4U9J - chain A; structure by X-ray diffraction, 2.10 A resolution.

== Chain A ==
Name: NO-binding heme-dependent sensor protein
Source organism: Shewanella oneidensis
UniProtKB: Q8EF49 (Q8EF49_SHEON); residue numbers follow UniProt; this construct covers 1-181
Amino-acid sequence (187 residues; each row starts with the number of its first residue):
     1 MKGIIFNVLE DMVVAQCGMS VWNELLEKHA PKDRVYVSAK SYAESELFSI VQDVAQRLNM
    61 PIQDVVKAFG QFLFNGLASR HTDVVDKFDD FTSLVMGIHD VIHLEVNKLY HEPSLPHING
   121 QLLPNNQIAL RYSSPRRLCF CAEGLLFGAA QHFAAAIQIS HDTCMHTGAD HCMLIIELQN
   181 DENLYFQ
Differences from the reference sequence: engineered mutation Ala154 (Gln in Q8EF49), Ala155 (Gln in Q8EF49), Ala156 (Lys in Q8EF49); expression tag (182-187)
Ion coordination: manganese protoporphyrin IX Mn near His103 (its only coordinating residue here); Zn2+: Cys139, His161, Cys164, Cys172; Na+: Asn180, Asp181, Leu184
Small-molecule neighbours: manganese protoporphyrin IX (MNH): Met1, Lys2, Ile4, Ile5, Phe74, Leu77, His81, Val84, Val85, Leu94, Ile98, Ile102, His103, Val106, Tyr110, Pro113, Ser114, Leu115, Pro116, Ile118, Tyr132, Ser134, Arg136, Leu138, Cys141, Ala142, Leu145, Leu146, Ala149
From the paper describing this entry:
  - mutagenesis - H161A: abolished expression
  - mutagenesis - H161Q: unchanged binding to zinc
  - mutagenesis - H161Q: unchanged stability

== Summary ==
Chain A binds manganese protoporphyrin IX. Cys139, His161, Cys164 and Cys172 form the Zn2+ site. Asn180,
Asp181 and Leu184 coordinate Na+. The paper reports that H161A abolishes expression; H161Q leaves binding to
zinc unchanged.
Chain A is NO-binding heme-dependent sensor protein (Shewanella oneidensis); the structure, Crystal structure
of an H-NOX protein from S. oneidensis in the Mn(II) ligation state, Q154A/Q155A/K156A mutant, was determined
by X-ray diffraction (same publication as 4U99, 4U9B, 4U9G and 4U9K).
